PDB entry 4E92 | X-ray diffraction, 1.80 A resolution | chain A

== Chain A ==
Protein: Gag protein
From: Human immunodeficiency virus 1
Notes: fragment: N-terminal domain
UniProtKB: Q79791 (Q79791_9HIV1); residues 1-146 here correspond to UniProt positions 133-278 (UniProt number = residue number + 132)
Sequence (146 residues; row label = number of the first residue in the row):
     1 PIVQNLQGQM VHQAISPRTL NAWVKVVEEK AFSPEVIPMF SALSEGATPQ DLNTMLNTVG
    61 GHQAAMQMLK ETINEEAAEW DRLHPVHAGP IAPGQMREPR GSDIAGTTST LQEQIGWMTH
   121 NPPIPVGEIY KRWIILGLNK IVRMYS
Disordered / not traced: 88-93
Ligand contacts:
  - 0OE (4-{2-[5-(3-chlorophenyl)-1H-pyrazol-4-yl]-1-[3-(1H-imidazol-1-yl)propyl]-1H-benzimidazol-5-yl}benzoic acid): Trp80, His84, Met96, Glu98, Trp117, His120, Pro122, Pro123, Ile124, Pro125, Ile129, Arg132
  - 0OG (3-{5-[3-ethyl-5-(5-methylfuran-2-yl)-1H-pyrazol-1-yl]-1-[(6-oxo-1,6-dihydropyridin-3-yl)methyl]-1H-benzimidazol-2-yl}-4-hydroxybenzoic acid): Val27, Ala31, Phe32, Ser33, Val36, Ile37, Leu56, Val59, His62, Ala65, Met66, Leu69, Leu138, Ile141, Val142, Tyr145
What the authors report for this chain:
  - binding site for 0OG: Phe32, His62
  - mutagenesis - K30R, T58I: unchanged binding to BM compounds
  - mutagenesis - V27I, K30R, K30R/T58I, V36T, T58I: decreased growth
  - mutagenesis - S33G: abolished growth
  - mutagenesis - T58I: increased stability

== Summary ==
Chain A binds compound 0OE and compound 0OG. From the paper: a binding site for 0OG at Phe32 and His62; V27I,
K30R and K30R/T58I, among others, reduce growth; 6 substitutions were tested in all.
Chain A is Gag protein (Human immunodeficiency virus 1); the structure, Crystal Structure of the N-Terminal
Domain of HIV-1 Capsid in Complex With Inhibitor BM4, was determined by X-ray diffraction, deposited together
with 4E91.
